PDB entry 9G9J | electron microscopy, 3.05 A resolution | chains B and C of the 9 polymer chains in the assembly

# Chain B (and C)
Name: CRISPR system Cms protein Csm2
Source organism: Enterococcus italicus DSM 15952
Notes: chain C of this document is another copy of the same molecule, construct and numbering; everything in this record applies to it too
Reference sequence: E6LHV6 (CSM2_ENTI1); numbering as in UniProt (aligned over 1-140)
Amino-acid sequence (140 residues; each row starts with the number of its first residue):
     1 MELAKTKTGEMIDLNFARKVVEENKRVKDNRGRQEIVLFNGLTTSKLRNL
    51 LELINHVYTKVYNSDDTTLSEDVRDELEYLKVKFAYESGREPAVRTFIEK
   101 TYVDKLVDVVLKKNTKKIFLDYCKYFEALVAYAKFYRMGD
Not modelled in the structure: 1-14, 27-35, 138-140 (chain C: 1-15, 28-35, 138-140)

# Interface between chain B and chain C
Residue-residue contacts (16; chain B residue first):
  Arg-18(B) / Lys-81(C)
  Lys-124(B) / Tyr-79(C)
  Glu-127(B) / Tyr-79(C)  hydrogen bond
  Glu-127(B) / Lys-83(C)  salt bridge
  Ala-128(B) / Val-82(C)  hydrophobic
  Ala-131(B) / Ala-85(C)
  Ala-131(B) / Tyr-86(C)  hydrophobic
  Tyr-132(B) / Lys-81(C)
  Tyr-132(B) / Val-82(C)
  Tyr-132(B) / Ala-85(C)  hydrophobic
  Lys-134(B) / Gly-89(C)
  Lys-134(B) / Arg-95(C)  hydrogen bond (backbone-side chain)
  Phe-135(B) / Ala-85(C)
  Phe-135(B) / Ser-88(C)
  Phe-135(B) / Gly-89(C)
  Phe-135(B) / Arg-95(C)  hydrogen bond (backbone-side chain)
Also at the interface, not in a pair above, chain B (10 interface residues in all): Lys-117, Arg-137
Also at the interface, not in a pair above, chain C (10 interface residues in all): Asp-72

# Summary
The chain B/chain C interface involves 10 residues from each chain; the contacts include 3 hydrogen bonds and
1 salt bridge. Polar contacts include Glu-127(B)/Lys-83(C), Glu-127(B)/Tyr-79(C) and Lys-134(B)/Arg-95(C).
Both chains are CRISPR system Cms protein Csm2 (Enterococcus italicus DSM 15952). Entry 9G9J (CryoEM structure
of Enterococcus italicus Csm-crRNA complex bound to pNppA3 and AMPNPP) was determined by electron microscopy,
deposited together with 9G9A, 9G9B, 9G9C, 9G9D, 9G9E, 9G9F and 4 further entries.
